Entry 6PMB (X-ray diffraction, 2.81 A resolution); this record covers chain A.

# Chain A
Name: High affinity nerve growth factor receptor
Source organism: Homo sapiens
Notes: EC 2.7.10.1
UniProt: P04629 (NTRK1_HUMAN), isoform P04629-4; residues 485-795 here correspond to UniProt positions 387-697 (UniProt number = residue number - 98)
Sequence (311 residues; numbered 485 to 795; the number before each row is that of its first residue):
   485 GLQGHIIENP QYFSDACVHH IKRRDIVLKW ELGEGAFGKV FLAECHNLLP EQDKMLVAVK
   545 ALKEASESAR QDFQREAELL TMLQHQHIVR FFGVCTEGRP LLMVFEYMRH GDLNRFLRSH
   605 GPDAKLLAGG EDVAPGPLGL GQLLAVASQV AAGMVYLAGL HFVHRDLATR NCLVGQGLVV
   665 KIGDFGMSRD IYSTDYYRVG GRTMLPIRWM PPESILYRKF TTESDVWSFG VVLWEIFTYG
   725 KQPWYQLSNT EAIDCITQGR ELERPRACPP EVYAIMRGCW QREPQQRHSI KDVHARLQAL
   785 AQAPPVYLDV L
Unresolved in the structure: 485-499, 549-551, 609-613
Ligand contacts: OQM (2-[5,7-dimethyl-2-(pyridin-3-yl)[1,2,4]triazolo[1,5-a]pyrimidin-6-yl]-N-[3-(trifluoromethyl)phenyl]acetamide): Leu-516, Val-524, Ala-542, Lys-544, Glu-560, Leu-563, Leu-564, Leu-567, Ile-572, Val-573, Phe-589, Glu-590, Tyr-591, Met-592, Phe-646, His-648, Leu-657, Ile-666, Gly-667, Asp-668, Phe-669
Reported in the primary citation:
  - binding site for OQM: Glu-560, Met-592, Asp-668
  - mutagenesis - F589L: decreased binding to OQM (from molecular simulation)

# Overview
Chain A binds compound OQM. The paper reports a binding site for OQM at Glu-560, Met-592 and Asp-668; F589L
reduces binding to OQM.
Chain A is High affinity nerve growth factor receptor (Homo sapiens); the structure, TRK-A IN COMPLEX WITH
LIGAND 1a, was determined by X-ray diffraction together with 6PMA, 6PMC and 6PME from the same study.
